PDB entry 6RAO | electron microscopy, 3.10 A resolution | chains F and E of the 10 polymer chains in the assembly

# Chain F
Protein: Afp5
Source organism: Serratia entomophila
UniProtKB: Q6HAD4 (Q6HAD4_9GAMM); residues 1-149 here = UniProt positions 1-149
Amino-acid sequence (149 residues; each row starts with the number of its first residue):
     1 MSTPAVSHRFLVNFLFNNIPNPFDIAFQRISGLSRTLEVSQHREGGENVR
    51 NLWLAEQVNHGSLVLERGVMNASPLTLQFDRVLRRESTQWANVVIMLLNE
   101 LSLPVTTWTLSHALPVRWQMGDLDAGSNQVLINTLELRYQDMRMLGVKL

# Chain E
Protein: Afp4
Source organism: Serratia entomophila
UniProtKB: Q6HAD5 (Q6HAD5_9GAMM); residue numbers follow UniProt; this construct covers 1-417
Amino-acid sequence (417 residues; numbered 1 to 417; the number before each row is that of its first residue):
     1 MTMVLPGVSYNETLLTQASNDDPVTMPLFIGYTPPDTAIPVTVMQPVSVG
    51 SLTQANSLFGQRGTLAYSLRHFFENGGLQCYVLPLGPGKGEPAARLQELI
   101 AALQTPQMLETLLADDKTGLVLVPELSELNEVSSTSLSAEGVDAAEVDAD
   151 ALWYQGWQVLLTLCRQAPQRFALLELPEDPASAVTLTQQSFSADQCQRGA
   201 AWWPRLETSYQDESSAPVVLSPLPAVAAAIQRSAHDNGVWKAPANIALAK
   251 TRRPTQSILTSQALLDNQGVSCNLIRSFVGKGVRLWGCRTLLNEENTAWR
   301 YIQIRLLVSSVEHYLSKLARAYLFEPNTAPTWMKLKGQVWTWLRQQWLAG
   351 AFFGTVEDEAFSLSIGLDETMTEDDIRHGKMILQVRLALLAPAEFIAISL
   401 TLDLRDGTASAQTGGQS
Disordered / not traced: 1, 36-39, 133-147, 407-417

# How chain F and chain E interact
Pairs across the interface (29):
  Leu11(F) with Lys334(E)
  Asn13(F) with Tyr322(E), hydrogen bond; Lys334(E)
  Leu15(F) with Gln338(E)
  Pro22(F) with Ala321(E); Tyr322(E)
  Asp24(F) with Lys334(E)
  Asn92(F) with Gln338(E), hydrogen bond (backbone-side chain); Thr341(E); Gln345(E)
  Val94(F) with Gly337(E); Gln338(E)
  Met96(F) with Pro330(E); Met333(E), hydrophobic; Lys334(E)
  Ser102(F) with Pro330(E)
  Leu103(F) with Ala329(E), hydrophobic
  Pro104(F) with Ala329(E); Met333(E), hydrophobic
  Thr107(F) with Met333(E)
  Thr109(F) with Gly337(E); Thr341(E)
  Ser111(F) with Thr341(E); Gln345(E)
  His112(F) with Gln345(E), hydrogen bond
  Asp141(F) with Arg344(E), salt bridge
  Arg143(F) with Trp340(E); Glu357(E), salt bridge
  Leu145(F) with Trp340(E)
Interface residues without a listed pair, chain F (20 interface residues in all): Leu98, Leu110
Interface residues without a listed pair, chain E (14 interface residues in all): Lys336

# Overview
The interface between chain F and chain E involves 20 residues on one side and 14 on the other; the contacts
include 3 hydrogen bonds and 2 salt bridges. Polar contacts include Asp141(F)-Arg344(E), Arg143(F)-Glu357(E)
and Asn13(F)-Tyr322(E).
Chain F is Afp5 and chain E is Afp4, both from Serratia entomophila; the structure, Cryo-EM structure of the
anti-feeding prophage (AFP) baseplate, 6-fold symmetrised, was determined by electron microscopy, deposited
together with 6RBK, 6RBN, 6RGL, 6RAP and 6RC8.
